3VMK - chains A and B; structure by X-ray diffraction, 1.48 A resolution.

== Chain A (and B) ==
Molecule: 3-isopropylmalate dehydrogenase
Source organism: Shewanella benthica
Notes: EC 1.1.1.85; chain B of this document is another copy of the same molecule, construct and numbering; everything in this record applies to it too
Reference sequence: D2YZL2 (D2YZL2_9GAMM); residues 2-364 here = UniProt positions 2-364
Chain sequence (375 residues; row label = number of the first residue in the row; numbers below 1 keep their minus sign (Met-10 is residue -10)):
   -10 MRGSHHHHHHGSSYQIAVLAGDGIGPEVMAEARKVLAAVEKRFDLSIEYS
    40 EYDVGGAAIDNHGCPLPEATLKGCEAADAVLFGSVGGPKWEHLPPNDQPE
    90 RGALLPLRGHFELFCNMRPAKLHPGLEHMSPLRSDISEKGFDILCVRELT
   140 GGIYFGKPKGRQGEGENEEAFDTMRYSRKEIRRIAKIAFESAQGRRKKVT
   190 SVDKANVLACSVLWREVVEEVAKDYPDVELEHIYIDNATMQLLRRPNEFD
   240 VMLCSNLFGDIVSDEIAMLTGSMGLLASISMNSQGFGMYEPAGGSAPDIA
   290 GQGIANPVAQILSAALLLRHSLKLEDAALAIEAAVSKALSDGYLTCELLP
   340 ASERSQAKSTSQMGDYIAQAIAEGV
Not modelled in the structure: -10 to -6, 364 (chain B: -10 to -5, 364)
Construct notes: expression tag (-10 to 1)
Metal / ion sites: Mg2+ site 1: Asp225 (together with 3-isopropylmalic acid) (shared with Asp249(B) of chain B); Mg2+ site 2: Asp249 (together with 3-isopropylmalic acid) (shared with Asp225(B) of chain B)
Residues lining bound ligands:
  - 3-isopropylmalic acid (IPM), molecule 1: Glu89, Leu93, Leu94, Arg97, Arg107, Arg136, Tyr143, Asp249
  - 3-isopropylmalic acid (IPM), molecule 2: Lys193, Asn195, Val196, Asp225

== How chain A and chain B interact ==
Pairs across the interface - 123 pairs, chain A then chain B:
  Arg90(A) with Asn195(B), hydrogen bond (side chain-backbone); Val196(B)
  His117(A) with Arg122(B)
  Met118(A) with Arg122(B), hydrogen bond (backbone-side chain)
  Ser119(A) with Arg122(B), hydrogen bond (backbone-side chain)
  Pro120(A) with Leu121(B); Arg122(B), hydrogen bond (backbone-backbone); Ile125(B), hydrophobic
  Leu121(A) with Pro120(B); Leu121(B); Arg122(B)
  Arg122(A) with His117(B); Met118(B), hydrogen bond (side chain-backbone); Ser119(B), hydrogen bond (side chain-backbone); Pro120(B), hydrogen bond (backbone-backbone); Leu121(B); Arg122(B)
  Ile125(A) with Pro120(B), hydrophobic
  Ile142(A) with Met163(B), hydrophobic; Leu197(B), hydrophobic
  Tyr143(A) with Lys193(B); Val196(B), hydrophobic
  Lys148(A) with Val196(B), hydrogen bond (side chain-backbone)
  Gly149(A) with Ala198(B)
  Arg150(A) with Arg167(B); Val201(B); Leu202(B); Glu205(B), salt bridge
  Gly154(A) with Arg167(B)
  Glu155(A) with Ser166(B); Arg167(B); Lys168(B), hydrogen bond (backbone-backbone)
  Glu157(A) with Ser166(B); Arg167(B), salt bridge
  Glu158(A) with Arg164(B), salt bridge; Tyr165(B); Ser166(B)
  Ala159(A) with Met163(B); Arg164(B); Tyr165(B), hydrogen bond (backbone-backbone); Ala198(B); Cys199(B), hydrogen bond (backbone-side chain); Leu202(B)
  Phe160(A) with Met163(B); Arg164(B); Ala198(B); Cys199(B), hydrophobic
  Asp161(A) with Thr162(B); Met163(B), hydrogen bond (backbone-backbone); Leu197(B); Ala198(B), hydrogen bond (side chain-backbone); Cys199(B), hydrogen bond (side chain-backbone)
  Thr162(A) with Asp161(B)
  Met163(A) with Ile142(B), hydrophobic; Ala159(B); Phe160(B); Asp161(B), hydrogen bond (backbone-backbone)
  Arg164(A) with Gln151(B); Glu158(B), salt bridge; Ala159(B); Phe160(B)
  Tyr165(A) with Glu158(B); Ala159(B), hydrogen bond (backbone-backbone)
  Ser166(A) with Glu155(B); Glu157(B); Glu158(B)
  Arg167(A) with Gly154(B), hydrogen bond (side chain-backbone); Glu155(B); Glu157(B), salt bridge
  Lys168(A) with Glu155(B), salt bridge
  Arg171(A) with Glu155(B), salt bridge
  Lys193(A) with Tyr143(B); Asp249(B), salt bridge
  Asn195(A) with Arg90(B), hydrogen bond (backbone-side chain)
  Val196(A) with Arg90(B); Tyr143(B), hydrophobic; Lys148(B), hydrogen bond (backbone-side chain)
  Leu197(A) with Ile142(B), hydrophobic; Asp161(B)
  Ala198(A) with Lys148(B); Gly149(B); Ala159(B); Phe160(B); Asp161(B), hydrogen bond (backbone-side chain)
  Cys199(A) with Ala159(B); Phe160(B), hydrophobic; Asp161(B), hydrogen bond (backbone-side chain)
  Val201(A) with Arg150(B)
  Leu202(A) with Arg150(B); Glu158(B); Ala159(B)
  Glu205(A) with Arg150(B), salt bridge
  Ile224(A) with Ile250(B), hydrophobic
  Asp225(A) with Asp249(B); Asp253(B)
  Asn226(A) with Asp253(B), hydrogen bond (backbone-side chain)
  Thr228(A) with Ile250(B); Glu254(B), hydrogen bond (side chain-backbone)
  Met229(A) with Asp253(B); Met257(B); Met262(B), hydrophobic
  Leu232(A) with Pro120(B); Leu232(B), hydrophobic; Met257(B), hydrophobic; Leu258(B), hydrophobic
  Arg233(A) with Met257(B)
  Leu246(A) with Phe247(B), hydrophobic
  Phe247(A) with Leu246(B), hydrophobic
  Asp249(A) with Lys193(B), salt bridge; Asp225(B)
  Ile250(A) with Ile224(B), hydrophobic; Thr228(B); Ile250(B), hydrophobic
  Asp253(A) with Asp225(B); Asn226(B), hydrogen bond (side chain-backbone); Met229(B)
  Glu254(A) with Thr228(B); Leu232(B)
  Met257(A) with Met229(B); Leu232(B), hydrophobic; Arg233(B)
  Leu258(A) with Leu232(B), hydrophobic
  Met262(A) with Met229(B), hydrophobic
Interface residues without a listed pair, chain A (56 interface residues in all): Leu94, Asn156, Gln230
Interface residues without a listed pair, chain B (55 interface residues in all): Leu94, Gln230

== Summary ==
56 residues of chain A and 55 residues of chain B are in contact; the contacts include 24 hydrogen bonds and
10 salt bridges. Among the polar pairs are Arg150(A)-Glu205(B), Glu157(A)-Arg167(B) and Glu158(A)-Arg164(B).
Bound to chain A: 3-isopropylmalic acid.
Chain A and chain B are both 3-isopropylmalate dehydrogenase (Shewanella benthica); the structure,
3-isopropylmalate dehydrogenase from Shewanella benthica DB21 MT-2, was determined by X-ray diffraction,
deposited together with 3VMJ.
